PDB entry 4AIF | X-ray diffraction, 2.01 A resolution | chains A and D

[Chain A]
Molecule: Ah receptor-interacting protein
Source organism: Homo sapiens
Notes: fragment: tetratricopeptide domain, residues 172-315
UniProt: O00170 (AIP_HUMAN); residue numbers follow UniProt; this construct covers 172-315
Amino-acid sequence (144 residues; numbered 172 to 315; the number before each row is that of its first residue):
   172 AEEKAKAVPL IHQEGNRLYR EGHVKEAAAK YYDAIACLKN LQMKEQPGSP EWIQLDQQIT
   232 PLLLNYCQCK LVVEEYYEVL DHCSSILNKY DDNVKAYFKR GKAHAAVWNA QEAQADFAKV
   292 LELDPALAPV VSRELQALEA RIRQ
Sequence notes: engineered mutation Ala172 (Glu in O00170)
UniProt features mapped onto this chain:
  - natural variant: Lys241 (K241E: In PITA1; uncertain significance), Tyr248 (deletion: In PITA1; uncertain significance), Arg271 (R271W: In PITA1; uncertain significance), Arg304 (R304Q: In PITA1), Gln307 (R307Q: this construct carries the variant)
From the paper describing this entry:
  - conformationally variable residues (order/disorder transition): Arg304
  - mutagenesis - E192R: unchanged binding to HSP90beta
  - mutagenesis - R304A: unchanged binding to Heat shock protein hsp 90-alpha (chain D)
  - disease-associated variants - R304Q: unchanged binding to Heat shock protein hsp 90-alpha (chain D)
  - disease-associated variants - C238Y, A299V: decreased stability
  - disease-associated variants - K241E, I257V, R271W: decreased stability (proposed by the authors, not directly observed)
  - contacts within the chain: Lys241-Glu246 (hydrogen bond), Tyr247-Ala277 (hydrophobic contact), Ser255-Arg271 (hydrogen bond), Arg271-Asp287 (hydrogen bond), Leu292-Ala299

[Chain D]
Molecule: Heat shock protein hsp 90-alpha
Notes: fragment: c-terminal peptide srmeevd, residues 726-732
UniProt: P07900 (HS90A_HUMAN); residues 1-7 here correspond to UniProt positions 726-732 (UniProt number = residue number + 725)
Amino-acid sequence (7 residues; each row starts with the number of its first residue):
     1 SRMEEVD
UniProt features mapped onto this chain:
  - region: Met3 to Asp7 (Essential for interaction with SMYD3, TSC1 and STIP1/HOP), Glu4 to Asp7 (Essential for interaction with SGTA and TTC1)

[Interface between chain A and chain D]
Contacting residue pairs (18):
  His183(A) - Asp7(D)  salt bridge
  Asn187(A) - Val6(D)
  Asn187(A) - Asp7(D)  hydrogen bond
  Tyr190(A) - Glu4(D)  hydrogen bond (side chain-backbone)
  Tyr190(A) - Val6(D)  hydrophobic
  Arg191(A) - Val6(D)
  Tyr202(A) - Val6(D)
  Asn236(A) - Val6(D)
  Asn236(A) - Asp7(D)  hydrogen bond (side chain-backbone)
  Gln239(A) - Met3(D)
  Gln239(A) - Glu4(D)
  Lys266(A) - Arg2(D)  hydrogen bond (side chain-backbone)
  Lys266(A) - Met3(D)
  Lys266(A) - Glu5(D)  hydrogen bond (side chain-backbone)
  Lys266(A) - Asp7(D)  hydrogen bond (side chain-backbone)
  Phe269(A) - Met3(D)  hydrophobic
  Lys270(A) - Met3(D)  hydrogen bond (side chain-backbone)
  Leu298(A) - Met3(D)  hydrophobic
Other interface residues (no listed pair), chain D (7 interface residues in all): Ser1
The authors on this interface:
  - interface residues, chain A: His183(A), Asn187(A), Tyr190(A), Arg191(A), Pro232(A), Asn236(A), Lys266(A), Phe269(A), Lys270(A), Leu298(A)

[In short]
11 residues of chain A face 7 of chain D across their interface; the contacts include 7 hydrogen bonds and 1
salt bridge. Polar contacts include His183(A)-Asp7(D), Asn187(A)-Asp7(D) and Tyr190(A)-Glu4(D). The paper
reports that C238Y, A299V and K241E of chain A, among others, reduce stability; interface residues His183(A),
Asn187(A) and Tyr190(A) among others; 8 substitutions were tested in all.
Chain A is Ah receptor-interacting protein (Homo sapiens) and chain D is Heat shock protein hsp 90-alpha; the
structure, AIP TPR domain in complex with human Hsp90 peptide, was determined by X-ray diffraction, deposited
together with 4APO.
